Entry 3IIL (X-ray diffraction, 2.00 A resolution); this record covers chain A.

# Chain A
Name: Coilin-interacting nuclear ATPase protein
From: Homo sapiens
Notes: EC 2.7.4.3
UniProt: Q5F2S9 (Q5F2S9_HUMAN); residues 1-172 here = UniProt positions 1-172
Amino-acid sequence (180 residues; each row starts with the number of its first residue; numbers below 1 keep their minus sign (Gly-7 is residue -7)):
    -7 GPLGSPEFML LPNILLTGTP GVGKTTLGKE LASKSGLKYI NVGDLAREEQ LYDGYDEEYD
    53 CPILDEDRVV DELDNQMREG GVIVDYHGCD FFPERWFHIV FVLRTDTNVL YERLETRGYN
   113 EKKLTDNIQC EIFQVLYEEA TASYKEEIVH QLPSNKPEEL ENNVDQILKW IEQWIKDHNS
Disordered / not traced: -7 to -3
Sequence notes: expression tag (-7 to 0)
Ion coordination: Mg2+ site 1 near Glu-1 (its only coordinating residue here); Mg2+ site 2: Thr17 (together with ADP)
Ligand contacts: ADP (adenosine-5'-diphosphate): Thr11, Pro12, Gly13, Val14, Gly15, Lys16, Thr17, Thr18, Asp77, Arg105, Arg109, Ser146, Asn147, Lys148, Pro149, Leu152
Reported in the primary citation:
  - Mg2+ coordination: Thr17
  - binding site for phosphate ion: Lys16, His79
  - conformationally variable residues (side-chain flip): His79
  - binding site for ADP: Lys16, Thr17, Thr18, Arg109
  - catalytic residues: Lys16, His79 (proposed by the authors, not directly observed)
  - catalytic residues: Thr17
  - mutagenesis - H79G: decreased catalytic activity on AK enzymatic efficiency
  - mutagenesis - H79G: decreased catalytic activity on ATPase efficiency
  - mutagenesis - H79G: decreased growth

# Summary
Bound to chain A: ADP. The paper reports catalytic residues Lys16, His79 and Thr17; H79G reduces catalytic
activity on AK enzymatic efficiency.
Chain A is Coilin-interacting nuclear ATPase protein (Homo sapiens); the structure, The structure of
hCINAP-MgADP-Pi complex at 2.0 angstroms resolution, was determined by X-ray diffraction together with 3IIJ,
3IIK and 3IIM from the same study.
